PDB entry 8BH1 | electron microscopy, 3.80 A resolution | chains B and D of the 5 polymer chains in the assembly

Chain B:
Molecule: Peptidoglycan D, D-transpeptidase FtsI
From: Pseudomonas aeruginosa PAO1
Notes: EC 3.4.16.4
UniProtKB: G3XD46 (FTSI_PSEAE); numbering as in UniProt (aligned over 1-579)
Amino-acid sequence (579 residues; each row starts with the number of its first residue):
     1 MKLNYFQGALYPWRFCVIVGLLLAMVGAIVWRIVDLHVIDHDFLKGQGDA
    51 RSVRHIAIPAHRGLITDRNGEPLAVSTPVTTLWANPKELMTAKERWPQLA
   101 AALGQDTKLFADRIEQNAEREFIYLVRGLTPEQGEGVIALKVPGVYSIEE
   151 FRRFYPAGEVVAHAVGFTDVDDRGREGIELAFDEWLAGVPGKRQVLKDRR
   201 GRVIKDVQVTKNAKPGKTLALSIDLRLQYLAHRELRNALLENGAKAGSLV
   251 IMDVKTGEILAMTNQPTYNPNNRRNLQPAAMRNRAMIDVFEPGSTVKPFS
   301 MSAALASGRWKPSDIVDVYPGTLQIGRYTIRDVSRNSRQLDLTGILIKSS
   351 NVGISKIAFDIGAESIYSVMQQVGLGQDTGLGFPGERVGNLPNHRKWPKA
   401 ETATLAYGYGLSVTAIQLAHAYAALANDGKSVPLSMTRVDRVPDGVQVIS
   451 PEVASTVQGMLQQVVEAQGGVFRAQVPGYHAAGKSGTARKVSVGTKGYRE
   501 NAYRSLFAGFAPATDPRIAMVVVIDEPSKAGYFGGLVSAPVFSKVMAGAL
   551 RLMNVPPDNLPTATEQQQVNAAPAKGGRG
Unresolved in the structure: 1-11, 45-50, 561-579
Curated features (UniProtKB/Swiss-Prot):
  - active site: Ser294 (Acyl-ester intermediate)
From the paper describing this entry:
  - catalytic residues: Ser294 (citing earlier work)

Chain D:
Molecule: Cell division protein FtsL
From: Pseudomonas aeruginosa PAO1
UniProtKB: Q9HVZ6 (FTSL_PSEAE); numbering as in UniProt (aligned over 1-97)
Amino-acid sequence (97 residues; row label = number of the first residue in the row):
     1 MSRLFVKRLPTGSFLMLLLYIGLLLSAIAVAYSTYWNRQLLNSLYSELSV
    51 RDKAQAEWGRLILEQSTWTAHSRIESLAVEQLRMRVPDPAEVRMVAP
Unresolved in the structure: 1-11, 97

How chain B and chain D interact:
Residue-residue contacts (28; chain B residue first):
  Ile58(B) with Tyr45(D), hydrophobic
  His61(B) with Arg51(D), hydrogen bond; Gln55(D), hydrogen bond
  Val75(B) with Trp58(D), hydrophobic
  Thr77(B) with Gly59(D); Leu63(D)
  Pro78(B) with Ala56(D)
  Phe151(B) with Asp52(D); Ala56(D), hydrophobic
  Phe154(B) with Leu63(D), hydrophobic; Ser66(D)
  Arg193(B) with Tyr45(D), hydrogen bond
  Gln208(B) with Arg38(D), hydrogen bond (side chain-backbone); Leu41(D); Asn42(D), hydrogen bond
  Val209(B) with Leu41(D); Asn42(D); Tyr45(D), hydrophobic
  Thr210(B) with Leu41(D)
  Asn212(B) with Leu44(D), hydrogen bond (side chain-backbone); Tyr45(D); Leu48(D)
  Ala213(B) with Leu48(D)
  Pro215(B) with Arg51(D)
  Tyr229(B) with His71(D)
  Arg233(B) with His71(D), hydrogen bond; Glu75(D), salt bridge
  Arg551(B) with Pro87(D)
Also at the interface, not in a pair above, chain B (23 interface residues in all): Leu64, Pro72, Ser76, Pro156, Pro556, Pro557
Also at the interface, not in a pair above, chain D (21 interface residues in all): Gln39, Arg60, Ile62, Met94
From the paper, about this interface:
  - specific contacts: His61(B)-Arg51(D), Tyr229(B)-His71(D) (pi stacking), Arg233(B)-His71(D), Arg551(B)-Pro87(D), Pro556(B)-Met94(D), Pro557(B)-Met94(D), Asp52(D)-His61(B), Gln55(D)-His61(B)
  - interface residues, chain B: Ile58(B), Leu64(B), Pro72(B), Phe151(B), Arg193(B), Gln208(B)
  - interface residues, chain D: Leu41(D), Ala56(D)

Overview:
23 residues of chain B face 21 of chain D across their interface; the contacts include 7 hydrogen bonds and 1
salt bridge. Polar contacts include Arg233(B)-Glu75(D), His61(B)-Arg51(D) and His61(B)-Gln55(D). The authors
report contacts between His61(B) and Arg51(D), Arg233(B) and His71(D) and Arg551(B) and Pro87(D) among others;
pi stacking between Tyr229(B) and His71(D). The paper reports the catalytic residue Ser294(B); interface
residues Ile58(B), Leu64(B) and Leu41(D) among others.
Here chain B is Peptidoglycan D, D-transpeptidase FtsI and chain D is Cell division protein FtsL, both from
Pseudomonas aeruginosa PAO1. Entry 8BH1 (Core divisome complex FtsWIQBL from Pseudomonas aeruginosa) was
determined by electron microscopy.
